Entry 6RYB (X-ray diffraction, 2.31 A resolution); this record covers chains A and B of the 3 polymer chains in the assembly.

Chain A:
Molecule: Septation initiation protein
From: Legionella pneumophila subsp. pneumophila
Sequence (343 residues; row label = number of the first residue in the row):
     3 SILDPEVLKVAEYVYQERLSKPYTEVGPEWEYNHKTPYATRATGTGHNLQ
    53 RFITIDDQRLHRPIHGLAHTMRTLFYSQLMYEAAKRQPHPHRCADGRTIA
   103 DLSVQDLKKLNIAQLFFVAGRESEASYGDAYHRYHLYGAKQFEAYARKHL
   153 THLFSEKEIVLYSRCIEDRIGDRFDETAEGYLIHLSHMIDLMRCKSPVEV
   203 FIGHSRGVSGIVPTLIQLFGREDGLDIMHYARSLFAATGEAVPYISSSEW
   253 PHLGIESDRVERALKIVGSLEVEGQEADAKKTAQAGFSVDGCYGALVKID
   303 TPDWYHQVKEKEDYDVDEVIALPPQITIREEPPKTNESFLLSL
Disordered / not traced: 312-345
What the authors report for this chain:
  - catalytic residues: H67, E126, H189
  - mutagenesis - H67A, H189N: abolished catalytic activity

Chain B:
Molecule: Septation initiation protein
From: Legionella pneumophila subsp. pneumophila
Sequence (344 residues; row label = number of the first residue in the row):
     2 GSILDPEVLKVAEYVYQERLSKPYTEVGPEWEYNHKTPYATRATGTGHNL
    52 QRFITIDDQRLHRPIHGLAHTMRTLFYSQLMYEAAKRQPHPHRCADGRTI
   102 ADLSVQDLKKLNIAQLFFVAGRESEASYGDAYHRYHLYGAKQFEAYARKH
   152 LTHLFSEKEIVLYSRCIEDRIGDRFDETAEGYLIHLSHMIDLMRCKSPVE
   202 VFIGHSRGVSGIVPTLIQLFGREDGLDIMHYARSLFAATGEAVPYISSSE
   252 WPHLGIESDRVERALKIVGSLEVEGQEADAKKTAQAGFSVDGCYGALVKI
   302 DTPDWYHQVKEKEDYDVDEVIALPPQITIREEPPKTNESFLLSL
Disordered / not traced: 314-345

Interface between chain A and chain B:
Pairs across the interface (7; chain A residue first):
  H91(A) - K150(B)  hydrogen bond
  Q219(A) - H154(B)
  R223(A) - S157(B)
  R223(A) - K159(B)
  D260(A) - K313(B)
  R264(A) - H154(B)
  K267(A) - E160(B)  salt bridge
Interface residues without a listed pair, chain A (9 interface residues in all): R208, E263, I268
Interface residues without a listed pair, chain B (10 interface residues in all): Q107, K111, T153, L155

In short:
Chain A and chain B form an interface of 9 and 10 residues respectively, with 1 hydrogen bond and 1 salt
bridge. Among the polar pairs are K267(A)-E160(B) and H91(A)-K150(B). The paper reports catalytic residues
H67(A), E126(A) and H189(A); H67A and H189N of chain A abolish catalytic activity.
Chain A is Septation initiation protein and chain B is Septation initiation protein, both from Legionella
pneumophila subsp. pneumophila; the structure, Structure of deubiquitinase for PR-ubiquitination 1 -Dup1, was
determined by X-ray diffraction.
